4LSQ - chains G and L of the 3 polymer chains in the assembly; structure by X-ray diffraction, 2.25 A resolution.

# Chain G
Molecule: Envelope glycoprotein GP120 with loop D and V5 from strain 3415_v1_c1
Source organism: Human immunodeficiency virus 1
Notes: engineered mutation(s): N70D
Amino-acid sequence (352 residues; row label = number of the first residue in the row; note: 97 numbers in that range are skipped by the numbering (no residue carries them; nothing is unmodelled there)):
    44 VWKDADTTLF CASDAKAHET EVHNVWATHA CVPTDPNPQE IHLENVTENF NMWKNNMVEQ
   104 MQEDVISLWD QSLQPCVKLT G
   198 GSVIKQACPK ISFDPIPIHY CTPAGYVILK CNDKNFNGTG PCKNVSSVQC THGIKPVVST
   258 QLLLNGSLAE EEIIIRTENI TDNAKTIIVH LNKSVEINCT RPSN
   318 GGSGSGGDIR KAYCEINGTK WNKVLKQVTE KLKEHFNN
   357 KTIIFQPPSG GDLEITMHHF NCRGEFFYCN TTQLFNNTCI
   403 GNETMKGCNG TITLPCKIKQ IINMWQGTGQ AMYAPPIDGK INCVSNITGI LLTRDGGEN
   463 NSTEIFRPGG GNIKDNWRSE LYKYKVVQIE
Unresolved in the structure: 318-323, 403-404
Disulfide bonds: C54-C74, C119-C205, C218-C247, C228-C239, C296-C331, C378-C445, C385-C418, C395-C410
Glycans and other covalent adducts: N-acetylglucosamine (NAG) linked to N234, N241, N262, N276, N289, N295, N334, N386, N392
Bound ions: Cd2+ site 1 near D107 (its only coordinating residue here); Cd2+ site 2 near H216 (its only coordinating residue here); Na+ site 1 near R379 (its only coordinating residue here); Na+ site 2 near T388 (its only coordinating residue here); Na+ site 3: D457 (shared with 1 residue of chain H)

# Chain L
Molecule: Light chain of antibody vrc-CH31 with N70D mutation
Source organism: Homo sapiens
Notes: antibody fragment or engineered binder
Amino-acid sequence (210 residues; each row starts with the number of its first residue; note: 4 numbers in that range are skipped by the numbering (no residue carries them; nothing is unmodelled there)):
     1 DIQMTQSPSS LSASLGDRVT ITCQASRGIG KDLNWYQQKA GKAPKLLVSD ASTLEGGVPS
    61 RFSGSGFHQD FSLTISSLQA EDVATYFCQQ Y
    96 ETFGQGTKVD IKRTVAAPSV FIFPPSDEQL KSGTASVVCL LNNFYPREAK VQWKVDNALQ
   156 SGNSQESVTE QDSKDSTYSL SSTLTLSKAD YEKHKVYACE VTHQGLSSPV TKSFNRGEC
Unresolved in the structure: 214
Disulfide bonds: C23-C88, C134-C194
Bound ions: Cd2+ site 1: N138 (shared with 1 residue of chain H); Cd2+ site 2 near H189 (its only coordinating residue here)
Ligand contacts: N-acetylglucosamine (NAG; 2-acetamido-2-deoxy-beta-D-glucopyranose): G28, I29, G30, D32, Q90, Y91

# Interface between chain G and chain L
Pairs across the interface (12; chain G residue first):
  N276(G) - D32(L)
  N276(G) - Y91(L)
  T278(G) - Y91(L)
  D279(G) - Y91(L)
  N280(G) - E96(L)  hydrogen bond
  N354(G) - R27(L)
  K357(G) - D1(L)  salt bridge
  G458(G) - E96(L)
  G459(G) - E96(L)  hydrogen bond (backbone-side chain)
  E460(G) - Q3(L)
  N461(G) - D1(L)
  E466(G) - D1(L)
From the paper, about this interface:
  - residue pairs: E96(L)-G459(G) (hydrogen bond)
  - epitope / paratope residues, chain L: Y91(L), E96(L)

# Overview
11 residues of chain G and 6 residues of chain L are in contact; the contacts include 2 hydrogen bonds and 1
salt bridge. Polar contacts include K357(G)-D1(L), N280(G)-E96(L) and G459(G)-E96(L). The paper describes a
hydrogen bond between E96(L) and G459(G). Bound to chain L: N-acetylglucosamine. The paper reports
epitope/paratope residues Y91(L) and E96(L).
Chain G is Envelope glycoprotein GP120 with loop D and V5 from strain 3415_v1_c1 (Human immunodeficiency virus
1) and chain L is Light chain of antibody vrc-CH31 with N70D mutation (Homo sapiens); the structure, Crystal
structure of broadly and potently neutralizing antibody VRC-CH31 in complex with HIV-1 clade A/E gp120 ...,
was determined by X-ray diffraction (same publication as 4LSP, 4LSR, 4LSS, 4LST, 4LSU and 4LSV).
